PDB entry 3JC6 | electron microscopy, 3.70 A resolution | chains 3 and 7 of the 11 polymer chains in the assembly

== Chain 3 ==
Molecule: DNA replication licensing factor MCM3
From: Saccharomyces cerevisiae
Notes: EC 3.6.4.12
Reference sequence: P24279 (MCM3_YEAST); numbering as in UniProt (aligned over 1-971)
Sequence (971 residues; row label = number of the first residue in the row):
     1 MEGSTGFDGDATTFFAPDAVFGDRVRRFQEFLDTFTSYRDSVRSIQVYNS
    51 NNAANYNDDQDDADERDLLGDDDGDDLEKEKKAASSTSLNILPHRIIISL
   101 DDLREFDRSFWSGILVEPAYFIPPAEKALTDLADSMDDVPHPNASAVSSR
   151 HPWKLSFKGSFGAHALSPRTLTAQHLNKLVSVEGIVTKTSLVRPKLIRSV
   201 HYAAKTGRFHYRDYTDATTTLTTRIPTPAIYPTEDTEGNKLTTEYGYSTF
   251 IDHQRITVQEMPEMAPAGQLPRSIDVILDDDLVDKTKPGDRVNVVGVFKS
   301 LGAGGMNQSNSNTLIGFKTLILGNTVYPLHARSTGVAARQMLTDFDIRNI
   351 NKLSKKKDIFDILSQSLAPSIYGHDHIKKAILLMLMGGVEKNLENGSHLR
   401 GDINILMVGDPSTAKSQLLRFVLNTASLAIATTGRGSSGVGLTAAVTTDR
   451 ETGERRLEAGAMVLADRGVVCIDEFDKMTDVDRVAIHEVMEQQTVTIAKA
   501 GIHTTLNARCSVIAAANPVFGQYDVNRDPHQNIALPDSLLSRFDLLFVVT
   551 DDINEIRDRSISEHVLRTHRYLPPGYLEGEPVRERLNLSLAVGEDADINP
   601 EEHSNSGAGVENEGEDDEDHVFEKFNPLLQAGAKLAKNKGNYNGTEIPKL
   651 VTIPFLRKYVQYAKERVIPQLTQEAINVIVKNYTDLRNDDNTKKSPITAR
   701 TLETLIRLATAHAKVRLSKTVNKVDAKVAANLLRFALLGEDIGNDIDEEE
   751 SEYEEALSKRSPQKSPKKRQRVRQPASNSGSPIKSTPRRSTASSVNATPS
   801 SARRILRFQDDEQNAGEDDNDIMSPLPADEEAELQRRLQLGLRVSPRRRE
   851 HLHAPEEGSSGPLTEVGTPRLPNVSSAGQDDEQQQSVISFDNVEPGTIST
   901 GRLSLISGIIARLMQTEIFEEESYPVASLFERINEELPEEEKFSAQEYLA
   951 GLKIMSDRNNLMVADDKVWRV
Disordered / not traced: 1-17, 57-90, 141-150, 331-971
Swiss-Prot annotation at these positions:
  - motif: S541 to D544 (Arginine finger)
  - binding site (ATP): G409 to S416
  - modified residue: S761 (Phosphoserine), S777 (Phosphoserine), S781 (Phosphoserine), T868 (Phosphothreonine)

== Chain 7 ==
Molecule: DNA replication licensing factor MCM7
From: Saccharomyces cerevisiae
Notes: EC 3.6.4.12
Reference sequence: P38132 (MCM7_YEAST); numbering as in UniProt (aligned over 1-845)
Sequence (845 residues; numbered 1 to 845; the number before each row is that of its first residue):
     1 MSAALPSIQLPVDYNNLFNEITDFLVTFKQDTLSSDATRNENEDENLDAE
    51 NIEQHLLEKGPKYMAMLQKVANRELNSVIIDLDDILQYQNEKFLQGTQAD
   101 DLVSAIQQNANHFTELFCRAIDNNMPLPTKEIDYKDDVLDVILNQRRLRN
   151 ERMLSDRTNEIRSENLMDTTMDPPSSMNDALREVVEDETELFPPNLTRRY
   201 FLYFKPLSQNCARRYRKKAISSKPLSVRQIKGDFLGQLITVRGIITRVSD
   251 VKPAVEVIAYTCDQCGYEVFQEVNSRTFTPLSECTSEECSQNQTKGQLFM
   301 STRASKFSAFQECKIQELSQQVPVGHIPRSLNIHVNGTLVRSLSPGDIVD
   351 VTGIFLPAPYTGFKALKAGLLTETYLEAQFVRQHKKKFASFSLTSDVEER
   401 VMELITSGDVYNRLAKSIAPEIYGNLDVKKALLLLLVGGVDKRVGDGMKI
   451 RGDINVCLMGDPGVAKSQLLKAICKISPRGVYTTGKGSSGVGLTAAVMKD
   501 PVTDEMILEGGALVLADNGICCIDEFDKMDESDRTAIHEVMEQQTISISK
   551 AGINTTLNARTSILAAANPLYGRYNPRLSPLDNINLPAALLSRFDILFLM
   601 LDIPSRDDDEKLAEHVTYVHMHNKQPDLDFTPVEPSKMREYIAYAKTKRP
   651 VMSEAVNDYVVQAYIRLRQDSKREMDSKFSFGQATPRTLLGIIRLSQALA
   701 KLRLADMVDIDDVEEALRLVRVSKESLYQETNKSKEDESPTTKIFTIIKK
   751 MLQETGKNTLSYENIVKTVRLRGFTMLQLSNCIQEYSYLNVWHLINEGNT
   801 LKFVDDGTMDTDQEDSLVSTPKLAPQTTASANVSAQDSDIDLQDA
Disordered / not traced: 1-3, 32-59, 160-189, 387-845
Bound ions: Zn2+: C262, C289
Swiss-Prot annotation at these positions:
  - motif: S592 to D595 (Arginine finger)
  - binding site (ATP): Y423, G463, A465, K466, S467, N568, R593, R687
  - modified residue: T811 (Phosphothreonine), S819 (Phosphoserine), S838 (Phosphoserine)

== How chain 3 and chain 7 interact ==
Contacting residue pairs - 57 pairs, chain 3 then chain 7:
  N52(3) - K218(7)  hydrogen bond (backbone-side chain)
  A53(3) - K217(7)  hydrogen bond (backbone-side chain)
  A53(3) - K218(7)
  A54(3) - K217(7)
  N55(3) - K217(7)
  Y56(3) - Y215(7)
  Y56(3) - K217(7)
  L191(3) - R329(7)
  V192(3) - R329(7)  hydrogen bond (backbone-side chain)
  R193(3) - L371(7)
  P194(3) - L371(7)
  P194(3) - T372(7)
  K195(3) - G369(7)
  L196(3) - G369(7)
  L196(3) - L370(7)  hydrophobic
  L196(3) - T372(7)
  Y202(3) - D13(7)
  Y202(3) - Y14(7)  hydrophobic
  Y202(3) - H112(7)
  R208(3) - S7(7)
  F209(3) - S7(7)  hydrogen bond (backbone-side chain)
  F209(3) - I8(7)  hydrogen bond (backbone-backbone)
  F209(3) - L10(7)  hydrophobic
  H210(3) - L5(7)
  Y211(3) - L5(7)
  Y211(3) - P6(7)
  Y211(3) - S7(7)
  Y211(3) - I8(7)
  R212(3) - L5(7)
  D216(3) - A368(7)
  D216(3) - G369(7)  hydrogen bond (side chain-backbone)
  A229(3) - L370(7)  hydrophobic
  Y231(3) - P359(7)
  P232(3) - L5(7)  hydrophobic
  D235(3) - A4(7)
  D235(3) - L5(7)
  E244(3) - Y14(7)
  E244(3) - N109(7)  hydrogen bond
  E244(3) - H112(7)  salt bridge
  Y245(3) - Q108(7)
  Y245(3) - N109(7)
  Y245(3) - N111(7)
  Y245(3) - G236(7)
  Y245(3) - L356(7)  hydrophobic
  G246(3) - Q108(7)
  G246(3) - L235(7)  hydrogen bond (backbone-backbone)
  G246(3) - G236(7)
  G246(3) - Q237(7)
  Y247(3) - L10(7)
  F250(3) - G232(7)
  F250(3) - D233(7)
  F250(3) - L235(7)  hydrophobic
  F250(3) - T372(7)
  D280(3) - K231(7)  salt bridge
  D284(3) - H326(7)  salt bridge
  K287(3) - G325(7)
  K287(3) - H326(7)
Interface residues without a listed pair, chain 3 (33 interface residues in all): I230, T286, P288
Interface residues without a listed pair, chain 7 (35 interface residues in all): V324, P357, E373, T374

== Overview ==
33 residues of chain 3 face 35 of chain 7 across their interface; the contacts include 8 hydrogen bonds and 3
salt bridges. Polar pairs include E244(3)-H112(7), D280(3)-K231(7) and D284(3)-H326(7).
Chain 3 is DNA replication licensing factor MCM3 and chain 7 is DNA replication licensing factor MCM7, both
from Saccharomyces cerevisiae; the structure, Structure of the eukaryotic replicative CMG helicase and
pumpjack motion, was determined by electron microscopy (same publication as 3JC5 and 3JC7).
